Entry 8HRC (electron microscopy, 2.58 A resolution); this record covers chains A and D of the 12 polymer chains in the assembly.

# Chain A (and D)
Protein: Adenosine deaminase
Organism: Escherichia coli
Notes: chain D of this document is another copy of the same molecule, construct and numbering; everything in this record applies to it too
Reference sequence: A0A8E2SFD7 (A0A8E2SFD7_ECOLX); numbering as in UniProt (aligned over 1-799)
Chain sequence (799 residues; row label = number of the first residue in the row):
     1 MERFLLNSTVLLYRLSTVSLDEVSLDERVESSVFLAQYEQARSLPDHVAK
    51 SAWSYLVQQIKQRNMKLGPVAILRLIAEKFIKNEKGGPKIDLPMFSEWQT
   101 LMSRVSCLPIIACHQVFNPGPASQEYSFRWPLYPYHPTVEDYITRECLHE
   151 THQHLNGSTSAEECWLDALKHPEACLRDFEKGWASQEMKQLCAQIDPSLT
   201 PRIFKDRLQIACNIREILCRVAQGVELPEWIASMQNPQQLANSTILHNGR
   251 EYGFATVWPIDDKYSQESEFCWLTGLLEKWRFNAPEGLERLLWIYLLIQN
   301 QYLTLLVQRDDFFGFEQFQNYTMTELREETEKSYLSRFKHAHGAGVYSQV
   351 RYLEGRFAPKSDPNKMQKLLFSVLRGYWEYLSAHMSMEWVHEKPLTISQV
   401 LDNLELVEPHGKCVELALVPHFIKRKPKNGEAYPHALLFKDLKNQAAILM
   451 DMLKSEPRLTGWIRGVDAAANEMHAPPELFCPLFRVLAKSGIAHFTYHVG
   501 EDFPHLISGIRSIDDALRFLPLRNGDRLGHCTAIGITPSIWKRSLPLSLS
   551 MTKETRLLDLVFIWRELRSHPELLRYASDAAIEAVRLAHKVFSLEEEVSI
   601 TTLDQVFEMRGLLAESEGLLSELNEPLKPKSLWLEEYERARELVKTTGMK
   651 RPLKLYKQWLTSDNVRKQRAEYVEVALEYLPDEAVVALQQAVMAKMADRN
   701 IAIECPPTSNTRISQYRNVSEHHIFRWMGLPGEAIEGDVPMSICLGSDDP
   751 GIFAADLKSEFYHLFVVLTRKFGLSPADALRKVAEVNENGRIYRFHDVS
Disordered / not traced: 312-322, 620-630, 799
Differences from the reference sequence: conflict T274 (Ile in A0A8E2SFD7)

# How chain A and chain D interact
Residue-residue contacts (23; chain A residue first):
  W564(A) - I582(D)  hydrophobic
  R568(A) - S578(D)
  R568(A) - D579(D)  salt bridge
  R568(A) - I582(D)
  S569(A) - P571(D)
  S569(A) - L574(D)
  S569(A) - R575(D)  hydrogen bond (side chain-backbone)
  H570(A) - R575(D)
  P571(A) - P571(D)  hydrophobic
  L574(A) - L574(D)  hydrophobic
  E597(A) - E597(D)
  V598(A) - E597(D)
  S599(A) - E597(D)  hydrogen bond (backbone-side chain)
  T601(A) - I582(D)
  T602(A) - E597(D)  hydrogen bond
  D604(A) - R586(D)  salt bridge
  Q605(A) - R586(D)
  T647(A) - K590(D)
  G648(A) - K590(D)
  G648(A) - E595(D)
  K650(A) - E595(D)  salt bridge
  R651(A) - E595(D)
  R651(A) - E597(D)  salt bridge
Interface residues without a listed pair, chain A (19 interface residues in all): E566, E608
Interface residues without a listed pair, chain D (12 interface residues in all): H589, L594

# Overview
19 residues of chain A and 12 residues of chain D are in contact, with 3 hydrogen bonds and 4 salt bridges.
Among the polar pairs are R568(A)-D579(D), D604(A)-R586(D) and K650(A)-E595(D).
Both chains are Adenosine deaminase (Escherichia coli). Entry 8HRC (Structure of dodecameric RdrB cage) was
determined by electron microscopy (same publication as 8HR7, 8HR8, 8HR9, 8HRA and 8HRB).
